PDB entry 8BPX | electron microscopy, 2.09 A resolution | chains A and J of the 67 polymer chains in the assembly

== Chain A ==
Molecule: NADH-ubiquinone oxidoreductase chain 3
Organism: Arabidopsis thaliana
Notes: EC 7.1.1.2
UniProtKB: P92533 (NU3M_ARATH); residue numbers follow UniProt; this construct covers 1-119
Chain sequence (119 residues; row label = number of the first residue in the row):
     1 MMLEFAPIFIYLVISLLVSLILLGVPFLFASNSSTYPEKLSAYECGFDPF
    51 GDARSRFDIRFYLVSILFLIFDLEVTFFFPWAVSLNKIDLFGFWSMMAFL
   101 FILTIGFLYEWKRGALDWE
Unresolved in the structure: 30-54
Modified / non-standard residues: Met1 (N-formylmethionine; FME)
Ligand contacts:
  - 1,2-diacyl-glycerol-3-sn-phosphate (3PH): Ala98, Phe101, Ile102
  - phosphatidylglycerol (PGT; (1S)-2-{[{[(2R)-2,3-dihydroxypropyl]oxy}(hydroxy)phosphoryl]oxy}-1-[(palmitoyloxy)methyl]ethyl stearate): Ile88, Asp89, Leu90, Phe91, Trp94, Ser95, Met97, Ala98, Leu100, Phe101, Thr104
  - Q7G (2-{[(4-O-alpha-D-glucopyranosyl-alpha-D-glucopyranosyl)oxy]methyl}-4-{[(3beta,9beta,14beta,17beta,25R)-spirost-5-en-3-yl]oxy}butyl 4-O-alpha-D-glucopyranosyl-alpha-D-glucopyranoside): Phe5, Ala6, Ile8, Phe9, Leu12
  - Ubiquinone-9 (UQ9): Ile21, Leu22, Val25

== Chain J ==
Molecule: NADH-ubiquinone oxidoreductase chain 6
Organism: Arabidopsis thaliana
Notes: EC 7.1.1.2
UniProtKB: P60497 (NU6M_ARATH); numbering as in UniProt (aligned over 1-205)
Chain sequence (205 residues; row label = number of the first residue in the row):
     1 MILSVLSSLALVSGLMVVRAKNPVHSVLFFILVFCDTSGLLLLLGLDFFA
    51 MIFLVVYIGAIAVLFLFVVMMFHIQIAEIHEEVLRYLPVSGIIGLIFWWE
   101 MFFILDNESIPLLPTQRNTTSLRYTVYAGKVRSWTNLETLGNLLYTYYFV
   151 WFLVSSLILLVAMIGAIVLTMHRTTKVKRQDVFRRNAIDFRRTIMRRTTD
   201 PLTIY
Unresolved in the structure: 175-205
Sequence notes: conflict Ser155 (Pro in P60497)
Ligand contacts:
  - phosphatidylglycerol (PGT; (1S)-2-{[{[(2R)-2,3-dihydroxypropyl]oxy}(hydroxy)phosphoryl]oxy}-1-[(palmitoyloxy)methyl]ethyl stearate): Thr146, Phe149, Val150, Leu153, Val154, Leu157
  - Q7G (2-{[(4-O-alpha-D-glucopyranosyl-alpha-D-glucopyranosyl)oxy]methyl}-4-{[(3beta,9beta,14beta,17beta,25R)-spirost-5-en-3-yl]oxy}butyl 4-O-alpha-D-glucopyranosyl-alpha-D-glucopyranoside): Ile2, Cys35, Ser38, Gly39, Leu42, Leu43, Leu54

== Chain A / chain J interface ==
Contacting residue pairs (86):
  Met2(A) with Leu42(J); Gly45(J); Asp47(J)
  Phe5(A) with Leu42(J), hydrophobic
  Ser55(A) with His73(J), hydrogen bond (backbone-side chain)
  Phe57(A) with Val68(J); Met71(J), hydrophobic; Phe72(J), hydrophobic
  Asp58(A) with Met71(J)
  Ile59(A) with Thr170(J); His172(J)
  Phe61(A) with Phe67(J); Met71(J), hydrophobic
  Tyr62(A) with Leu64(J), hydrophobic; Val68(J), hydrophobic; Ala166(J); Thr170(J)
  Leu63(A) with Ile167(J), hydrophobic; Thr170(J); Met171(J), hydrophobic
  Ser65(A) with Leu64(J); Phe67(J)
  Ile66(A) with Leu64(J), hydrophobic; Ala166(J), hydrophobic
  Phe68(A) with Gly59(J); Ala60(J), hydrophobic
  Leu69(A) with Ala60(J), hydrophobic; Ile61(J), hydrophobic
  Ile70(A) with Met163(J), hydrophobic
  Asp72(A) with Val55(J); Val56(J); Ala60(J)
  Leu73(A) with Leu159(J), hydrophobic
  Thr76(A) with Ile52(J); Val56(J)
  Phe77(A) with Tyr145(J), hydrogen bond (backbone-side chain); Phe152(J), hydrophobic
  Phe79(A) with Leu137(J)
  Pro80(A) with Phe48(J), hydrophobic; Leu137(J); Gly141(J); Tyr145(J)
  Trp81(A) with Tyr145(J), hydrogen bond (backbone-side chain)
  Val83(A) with Leu137(J), hydrophobic
  Ser84(A) with Glu138(J); Gly141(J), hydrogen bond (side chain-backbone); Asn142(J)
  Lys87(A) with Trp134(J); Asn142(J)
  Ile88(A) with Gly141(J); Thr146(J)
  Phe91(A) with Tyr145(J); Thr146(J); Phe149(J), hydrophobic
  Gly92(A) with Tyr145(J); Thr146(J)
  Ser95(A) with Tyr145(J), hydrogen bond (side chain-backbone); Phe152(J); Leu153(J)
  Met96(A) with Tyr145(J), hydrophobic; Phe152(J), hydrophobic
  Phe99(A) with Phe152(J), hydrophobic; Leu153(J); Ser155(J); Ser156(J)
  Ile102(A) with Ser156(J); Leu160(J), hydrophobic
  Leu103(A) with Ser156(J); Leu159(J), hydrophobic; Met163(J)
  Gly106(A) with Leu160(J); Met163(J)
  Phe107(A) with Met163(J)
  Tyr109(A) with Ile167(J), hydrophobic; Val168(J)
  Glu110(A) with Met163(J); Ile167(J)
  Lys112(A) with Arg173(J), hydrogen bond (backbone-side chain)
  Arg113(A) with Ile167(J); Met171(J); Arg173(J), hydrogen bond (backbone-side chain)
  Gly114(A) with Met171(J); Arg173(J)
  Ala115(A) with Ile167(J), hydrophobic; Met171(J), hydrophobic
  Asp117(A) with Arg173(J), salt bridge
Also at the interface, not in a pair above, chain A (43 interface residues in all): Arg60, Ala98
Also at the interface, not in a pair above, chain J (42 interface residues in all): Leu144, Leu157, Ile164, Thr174

== In short ==
43 residues of chain A face 42 of chain J across their interface; the contacts include 7 hydrogen bonds and 1
salt bridge. Polar contacts include Asp117(A)-Arg173(J), Ser55(A)-His73(J) and Phe77(A)-Tyr145(J).
Phosphatidylglycerol and compound Q7G are bound between chain A and chain J.
Chain A is NADH-ubiquinone oxidoreductase chain 3 and chain J is NADH-ubiquinone oxidoreductase chain 6, both
from Arabidopsis thaliana; the structure, Cryo-EM structure of the Arabidopsis thaliana I+III2 supercomplex
(Complete composition), was determined by electron microscopy, deposited together with 8BED, 8BEE, 8BEF, 8BEH,
8BEL, 8BEP, 8BQ5 and 8BQ6.
